PDB entry 7QU4 | X-ray diffraction, 1.66 A resolution | chains G and B

[Chain G]
Name: Hemoglobin subunit gamma-2
From: Homo sapiens
Reference sequence: P69892 (HBG2_HUMAN); residues 0-146 here correspond to UniProt positions 1-147 (UniProt number = residue number + 1)
Amino-acid sequence (147 residues; row label = number of the first residue in the row; numbering starts at 0):
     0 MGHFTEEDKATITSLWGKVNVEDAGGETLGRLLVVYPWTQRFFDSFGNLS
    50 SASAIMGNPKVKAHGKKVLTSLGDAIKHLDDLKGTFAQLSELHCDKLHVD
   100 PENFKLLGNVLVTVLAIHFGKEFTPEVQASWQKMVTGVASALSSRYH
Not modelled in the structure: 0-2, 146
Ion coordination: heme Fe near His-92 (its only coordinating residue here)
Ligand contacts: heme (HEM): Leu-31, Thr-38, Phe-41, Phe-42, Ser-44, Phe-45, His-63, Lys-66, Val-67, Ser-70, Phe-85, Leu-88, Leu-91, His-92, Leu-96, Val-98, Asn-102, Phe-103, Leu-106, Val-137, Leu-141

[Chain B]
Name: Hemoglobin subunit alpha
From: Homo sapiens
Reference sequence: P69905 (HBA_HUMAN); residue numbers follow UniProt; this construct covers 1-142
Amino-acid sequence (142 residues; numbered 1 to 142; the number before each row is that of its first residue):
     1 MVLSPADKTNVEAAWGKVGAHAGEYGAEALERMFLSFPTTKTYFPHFDLS
    51 HGSAQVEGHGKKVADALTNAVAHVDDMPDALSALSDLHAHELRVDPVNFK
   101 LLSHCLLVTLAAHLPAEFTPAVHASLDKFLASVSTVLTSKYR
Not modelled in the structure: 142
Construct notes: engineered mutation Glu-12 (Lys in P69905), Glu-57 (Lys in P69905), Asp-79 (Asn in P69905), Glu-91 (Lys in P69905)
Ion coordination: heme Fe near His-88 (its only coordinating residue here)
Ligand contacts: heme (HEM): Met-33, Thr-40, Tyr-43, Phe-44, His-46, Phe-47, His-59, Lys-62, Val-63, Ala-66, Leu-67, Leu-84, Leu-87, His-88, Leu-92, Val-94, Asn-98, Phe-99, Leu-102, Val-133, Leu-137
Swiss-Prot annotation at these positions:
  - binding site (O2): His-59
  - binding site (heme b): His-88
  - site: Thr-9, Asn-10 (Microbial infection: Cleavage), Ala-14, Trp-15 (Microbial infection: Cleavage), Tyr-25, Gly-26 (Microbial infection: Cleavage), Leu-30, Glu-31 (Microbial infection: Cleavage), His-46, Phe-47 (Microbial infection: Cleavage), Asp-48, Leu-49 (Microbial infection: Cleavage), Ser-53, Ala-54 (Microbial infection: Cleavage), Gly-60, Lys-61 (Microbial infection: Cleavage), Lys-61 (Not glycated), Leu-92, Arg-93 (Microbial infection: Cleavage), Lys-100 (Not glycated), Leu-107, Val-108 (Microbial infection: Cleavage), Thr-109, Leu-110 (Microbial infection: Cleavage), Val-122, His-123 (Microbial infection: Cleavage), Ser-134, Thr-135 (Microbial infection: Cleavage)
  - modified residue: Ser-4 (Phosphoserine), Lys-8 (N6-succinyllysine), Thr-9 (Phosphothreonine), Lys-17 (N6-acetyllysine), Tyr-25 (Phosphotyrosine), Ser-36 (Phosphoserine), Lys-41 (N6-succinyllysine), Ser-50 (Phosphoserine), Ser-103 (Phosphoserine), Thr-109 (Phosphothreonine), Ser-125 (Phosphoserine), Ser-132 (Phosphoserine), Thr-135 (Phosphothreonine), Thr-138 (Phosphothreonine), Ser-139 (Phosphoserine)
  - glycosylation (N-linked (Glc) (glycation) lysine): Lys-8, Lys-17, Lys-41, Lys-62
  - natural variant: Val-2 (V2E: In Thionville), Leu-3 (L3R: In ChongQing), Ala-6 (A6D: In J-Toronto; A6P: In Karachi), Asp-7 (D7A: In Sawara; D7G: In Swan River; D7N: In Dunn; D7V: In Ferndown; D7Y: In Woodville), Lys-8 (K8E: In Kurosaki), Asn-10 (N10T: In Broomfield), Glu-12 (K12E: In Anantharaj; this construct carries the variant), Ala-13 (A13D: In J-Paris 1/J-Aljezur), Ala-14 (A14P: In Ravenscourt Park), Trp-15 (W15R: In Evanston), Gly-16 (G16R: In Ottawa/Siam), Lys-17 (K17M: In Harbin; K17N: In Beijing), 82 further natural variant entries in UniProt

[Chain G / chain B interface]
Contacting residue pairs (36; chain G residue first):
  Arg-30(G) / Phe-118(B)  hydrogen bond (side chain-backbone)
  Arg-30(G) / Thr-119(B)  hydrogen bond (side chain-backbone)
  Arg-30(G) / Pro-120(B)
  Arg-30(G) / His-123(B)  hydrogen bond
  Val-33(G) / Pro-120(B)
  Val-33(G) / Ala-124(B)
  Val-34(G) / His-123(B)
  Val-34(G) / Ala-124(B)
  Tyr-35(G) / Asp-127(B)
  Met-55(G) / Pro-120(B)  hydrophobic
  Asn-108(G) / His-104(B)
  Val-111(G) / His-104(B)
  Val-111(G) / Val-108(B)  hydrophobic
  Thr-112(G) / Ala-111(B)
  Thr-112(G) / His-123(B)
  Ala-115(G) / Val-108(B)
  Ala-115(G) / Ala-111(B)
  Ala-115(G) / Ala-112(B)
  Ile-116(G) / Ala-111(B)
  Ile-116(G) / Pro-115(B)  hydrophobic
  Gly-119(G) / Ala-112(B)
  Phe-122(G) / Arg-32(B)  hydrogen bond (backbone-side chain)
  Thr-123(G) / Arg-32(B)
  Pro-124(G) / Arg-32(B)
  Pro-124(G) / Leu-35(B)  hydrophobic
  Glu-125(G) / Leu-35(B)
  Gln-127(G) / Arg-32(B)  hydrogen bond
  Gln-127(G) / Ser-36(B)
  Gln-127(G) / His-104(B)
  Gln-127(G) / Cys-105(B)
  Gln-127(G) / Val-108(B)
  Ala-128(G) / Leu-35(B)
  Ala-128(G) / Ser-36(B)
  Gln-131(G) / Ser-36(B)
  Gln-131(G) / Phe-37(B)
  Gln-131(G) / His-104(B)  hydrogen bond
Also at the interface, not in a pair above, chain G (21 interface residues in all): Glu-26, Ala-51, Lys-120
Also at the interface, not in a pair above, chain B (18 interface residues in all): Glu-31, Ala-121

[Summary]
21 residues of chain G and 18 residues of chain B are in contact; the contacts include 6 hydrogen bonds. Among
the polar pairs are Arg-30(G)/Phe-118(B), Arg-30(G)/Thr-119(B) and Arg-30(G)/His-123(B). Chain G binds heme.
Chain B binds heme.
Here chain G is Hemoglobin subunit gamma-2 and chain B is Hemoglobin subunit alpha, both from Homo sapiens.
Entry 7QU4 (Recombinant Human Fetal Hemoglobin mutant - alpha subunit mutations K11E,K56E,N78D,K90E) was
determined by X-ray diffraction.
